PDB entry 5S5W | X-ray diffraction, 2.35 A resolution | chains B and E of the 6 polymer chains in the assembly

# Chain B
Protein: Tubulin beta-2B chain
From: Bos taurus
UniProtKB: Q6B856 (TBB2B_BOVIN); the author numbering skips numbers that UniProt does not, so the offset changes along the chain: 1-42 = UniProt 1-42; 45-360 = UniProt 43-358; 369-455 = UniProt 359-445
Sequence (445 residues; numbered 1 to 455; 10 numbers in that range are skipped by the numbering (no residue carries them; nothing is unmodelled there); the number before each row is that of its first residue):
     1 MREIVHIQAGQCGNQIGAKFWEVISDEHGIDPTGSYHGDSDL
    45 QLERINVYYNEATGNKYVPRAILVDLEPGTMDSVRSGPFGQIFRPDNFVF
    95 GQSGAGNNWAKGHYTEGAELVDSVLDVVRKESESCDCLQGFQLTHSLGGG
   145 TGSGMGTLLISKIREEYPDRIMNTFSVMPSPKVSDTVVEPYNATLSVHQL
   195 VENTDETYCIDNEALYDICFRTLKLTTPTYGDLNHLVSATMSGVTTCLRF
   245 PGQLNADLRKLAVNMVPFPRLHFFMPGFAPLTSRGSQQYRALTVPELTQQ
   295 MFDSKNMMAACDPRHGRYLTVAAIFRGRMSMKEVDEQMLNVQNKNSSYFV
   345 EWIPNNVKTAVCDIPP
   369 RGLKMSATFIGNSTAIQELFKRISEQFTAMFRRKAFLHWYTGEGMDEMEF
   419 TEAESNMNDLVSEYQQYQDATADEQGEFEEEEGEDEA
Disordered / not traced: 279-280, 438-455
UniProt features mapped onto this chain:
  - motif: Met1 to Ile4 (MREI motif)
  - binding site (GTP): Gln11, Glu71, Ser140, Gly144, Thr145, Gly146, Asn206, Asn228
  - binding site (Mg(2+)): Glu71
  - modified residue: Ser40 (Phosphoserine), Thr57 (Phosphothreonine), Lys60 (N6-acetyllysine), Ser174 (Phosphoserine), Thr287 (Phosphothreonine), Thr292 (Phosphothreonine), Arg320 (Omega-N-methylarginine), Glu448 (5-glutamyl polyglutamate)
  - cross-link (Glycyl lysine isopeptide (Lys-Gly)): Lys60 (interchain with G-Cter in ubiquitin), Lys326 (interchain with G-Cter in ubiquitin)
Bound ions: Mg2+: Gln11 (together with GDP); Ca2+: Glu113 (shared with 1 residue of chain C)
Small-molecule neighbours:
  - GDP (guanosine-5'-diphosphate): Gly10, Gln11, Cys12, Gln15, Ile16, Ala99, Asn101, Ser140, Gly142, Gly143, Gly144, Thr145, Gly146, Ser147, Val171, Pro173, Val177, Asp179, Glu183, Asn206, Leu209, Tyr224, Leu227, Asn228
  - STV (N-(1,3-benzodioxol-5-ylmethyl)ethanesulfonamide): Lys176, Val177, Ser178, Asp179, Tyr210, Thr220, Thr221, Pro222, Thr223, Tyr224

# Chain E
Protein: Stathmin-4
From: Rattus norvegicus
UniProtKB: P63043 (STMN4_RAT); residues 5-145 here correspond to UniProt positions 49-189 (UniProt number = residue number + 44)
Sequence (143 residues; each row starts with the number of its first residue):
     3 MADMEVIELNKCTSGQSFEVILKPPSFDGVPEFNASLPRRRDPSLEEIQK
    53 KLEAAEERRKYQEAELLKHLAEKREHEREVIQKAIEENNNFIKMAKEKLA
   103 QKMESNKENREAHLAAMLERLQEKDKHAEEVRKNKELKEEASR
Disordered / not traced: 3-5, 29-43, 144-145
Differences from the reference sequence: initiating methionine (3); expression tag (4)
UniProt features mapped onto this chain:
  - modified residue: Ser46 (Phosphoserine)

# Interface between chain B and chain E
Residue-residue contacts (26; chain B residue first):
  His107(B) with Lys75(E), hydrogen bond
  Tyr108(B) with His78(E), hydrogen bond; Glu79(E); Val82(E), hydrophobic; Ile83(E)
  Leu152(B) with Glu79(E)
  Ser155(B) with Leu72(E); Lys75(E); Arg76(E), hydrogen bond
  Lys156(B) with Arg76(E); Glu79(E), salt bridge
  Arg158(B) with Leu68(E)
  Glu159(B) with Leu69(E); Leu72(E); Arg76(E), salt bridge
  Pro162(B) with Glu65(E)
  Gln193(B) with Lys75(E)
  Glu196(B) with His71(E), salt bridge
  Thr409(B) with Glu89(E)
  Glu411(B) with Val82(E); Ala86(E)
  Gly412(B) with Val82(E); Lys85(E); Ala86(E)
  Met413(B) with Val82(E)
  Glu417(B) with His78(E), salt bridge
Other interface residues (no listed pair), chain B (16 interface residues in all): Asp414
Other interface residues (no listed pair), chain E (15 interface residues in all): Ala73

# Overview
The interface between chain B and chain E involves 16 residues on one side and 15 on the other, with 3
hydrogen bonds and 4 salt bridges. Polar contacts include Lys156(B)-Glu79(E), Glu159(B)-Arg76(E) and
Glu196(B)-His71(E). Bound to chain B: GDP and compound STV.
Here chain B is Tubulin beta-2B chain (Bos taurus) and chain E is Stathmin-4 (Rattus norvegicus). Entry 5S5W
(Tubulin-Z53860899-complex) was determined by X-ray diffraction together with 5S4L, 5S4M, 5S4N, 5S4O, 5S4P,
5S4Q and 52 further entries from the same study.
